1QPW - chains A and B of the 4 polymer chains in the assembly; structure by X-ray diffraction, 1.80 A resolution.

Chain A:
Molecule: Porcine hemoglobin (alpha subunit)
Organism: Sus scrofa
UniProtKB: P01965 (HBA_PIG); residues 1-141 here = UniProt positions 1-141
Sequence (141 residues; each row starts with the number of its first residue):
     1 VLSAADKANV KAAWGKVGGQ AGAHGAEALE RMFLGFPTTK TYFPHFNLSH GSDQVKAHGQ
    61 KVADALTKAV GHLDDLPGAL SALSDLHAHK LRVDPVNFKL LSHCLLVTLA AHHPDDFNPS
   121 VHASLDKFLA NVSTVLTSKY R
Bound ions: heme Fe near H87 (its only coordinating residue here)
Residues lining bound ligands: heme (HEM): M32, T39, Y42, F43, H45, F46, H58, K61, V62, A65, L66, L83, L86, H87, L91, V93, N97, F98, L101, L136
Curated features (UniProtKB/Swiss-Prot):
  - binding site (O2): H58
  - binding site (heme b): H87
  - modified residue: S3 (Phosphoserine), K7 (N6-succinyllysine), K11 (N6-succinyllysine), K16 (N6-acetyllysine), K40 (N6-succinyllysine), S49 (Phosphoserine), S102 (Phosphoserine), T108 (Phosphothreonine), S124 (Phosphoserine), T134 (Phosphothreonine), T137 (Phosphothreonine), S138 (Phosphoserine)

Chain B:
Molecule: Porcine hemoglobin (beta subunit)
Organism: Sus scrofa
UniProtKB: P02067 (HBB_PIG); residues 1-146 here = UniProt positions 1-146
Sequence (146 residues; row label = number of the first residue in the row):
     1 VHLSAEEKEA VLGLWGKVNV DEVGGEALGR LLVVYPWTQR FFESFGDLSN ADAVMGNPKV
    61 KAHGKKVLQS FSDGLKHLDN LKGTFAKLSE LHCDQLHVDP ENFRLLGNVI VVVLARRLGH
   121 DFNPDVQAAF QKVVAGVANA LAHKYH
Construct notes: conflict D125 (Asn in P01965)
Bound ions: heme Fe: H92 (together with oxygen molecule)
Residues lining bound ligands: heme / oxygen molecule: L28, L31, T38, F41, F42, F45, H63, K66, V67, S70, F85, L88, L91, H92, L96, V98, N102, F103, L106, V137, L141

Interface between chain A and chain B:
Residue-residue contacts - 31 pairs, chain A then chain B:
  R31(A) - F122(B)  hydrogen bond (side chain-backbone)
  R31(A) - N123(B)
  R31(A) - P124(B)
  R31(A) - Q127(B)  hydrogen bond
  L34(A) - P124(B)  hydrophobic
  L34(A) - D125(B)
  L34(A) - A128(B)
  F36(A) - Q131(B)
  H103(A) - N108(B)
  H103(A) - Q131(B)
  C104(A) - Q127(B)
  V107(A) - V112(B)  hydrophobic
  V107(A) - A115(B)  hydrophobic
  V107(A) - Q127(B)
  A110(A) - V112(B)
  A110(A) - R116(B)
  A111(A) - A115(B)
  A111(A) - G119(B)
  P114(A) - R116(B)  hydrogen bond (backbone-side chain)
  F117(A) - R30(B)  hydrogen bond (backbone-side chain)
  F117(A) - R116(B)
  N118(A) - R30(B)  hydrogen bond (backbone-side chain)
  P119(A) - R30(B)
  P119(A) - V33(B)
  P119(A) - M55(B)  hydrophobic
  H122(A) - R30(B)
  H122(A) - V34(B)
  H122(A) - V112(B)
  A123(A) - V34(B)  hydrophobic
  D126(A) - V34(B)
  D126(A) - Y35(B)
Interface residues without a listed pair, chain A (18 interface residues in all): E30, G35, D115
Interface residues without a listed pair, chain B (19 interface residues in all): A51, V111

Summary:
18 residues of chain A face 19 of chain B across their interface, with 5 hydrogen bonds. Polar pairs include
R31(A)-F122(B), R31(A)-Q127(B) and P114(A)-R116(B). Chain A binds heme. Bound to chain B: heme / oxygen
molecule.
Chain A is Porcine hemoglobin (alpha subunit) and chain B is Porcine hemoglobin (beta subunit), both from Sus
scrofa; the structure, Crystal structure determination of porcine hemoglobin at 1.8A resolution, was
determined by X-ray diffraction.
